8DWV - chains E and F of the 6 polymer chains in the assembly; structure by electron microscopy, 3.60 A resolution.

[Chain E (and F)]
Name: Speckle-type POZ protein
Source organism: Homo sapiens
Notes: chain F of this document is another copy of the same molecule, construct and numbering; everything in this record applies to it too
UniProtKB: O43791 (SPOP_HUMAN); residues 1-373 here = UniProt positions 1-373
Sequence (373 residues; each row starts with the number of its first residue):
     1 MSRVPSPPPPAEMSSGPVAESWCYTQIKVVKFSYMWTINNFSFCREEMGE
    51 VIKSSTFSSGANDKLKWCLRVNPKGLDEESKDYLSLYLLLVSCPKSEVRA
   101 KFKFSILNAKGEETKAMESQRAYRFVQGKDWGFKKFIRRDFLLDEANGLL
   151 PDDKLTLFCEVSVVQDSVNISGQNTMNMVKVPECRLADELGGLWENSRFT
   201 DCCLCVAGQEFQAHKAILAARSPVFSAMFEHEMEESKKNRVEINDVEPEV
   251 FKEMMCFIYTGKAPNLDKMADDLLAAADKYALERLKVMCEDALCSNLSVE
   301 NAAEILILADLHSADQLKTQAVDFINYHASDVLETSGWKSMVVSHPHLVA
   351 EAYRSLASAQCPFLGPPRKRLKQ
Disordered / not traced: 1-14, 364-373 (chain F: 1-17, 365-373)
Curated features (UniProtKB/Swiss-Prot):
  - region: Tyr-123 to Phe-133 (Important for binding substrate proteins), Leu-186 to Ile-217 (Important for homodimerization)
  - natural variant: Thr-25 (T25A: In NSDVS2), Tyr-83 (Y83C: In NSDVS2), Arg-121 (R121Q: In NSDVS1), Gly-132 (G132V: In NSDVS2), Arg-138 (R138C: In NSDVS2), Asp-144 (D144N: In NSDVS1)
  - mutagenesis: Tyr-87 (Y87A: Strongly reduced affinity for substrate proteins), Tyr-123 (Y123A: Strongly reduced affinity for substrate proteins), Asp-130 (D130A: Strongly reduced affinity for substrate proteins), Trp-131 (W131A: Strongly reduced affinity for substrate proteins), Phe-133 (F133A: Strongly reduced affinity for substrate proteins), Leu-186 (L186D: Strongly reduced homodimerization. Reduces the activity of the cullin-RING-based BCR (BTB-CUL3-RBX1) E3 ubiquitin-protein ligase complex), Leu-190 (L190D: Strongly reduced homodimerization. Reduces the activity of the cullin-RING-based BCR (BTB-CUL3-RBX1) E3 ubiquitin-protein ligase complex), Leu-193 (L193D: Strongly reduced homodimerization. Reduces the activity of the cullin-RING-based BCR (BTB-CUL3-RBX1) E3 ubiquitin-protein ligase complex), Ile-217 (I217K: Strongly reduced homodimerization. Reduces the activity of the cullin-RING-based BCR (BTB-CUL3-RBX1) E3 ubiquitin-protein ligase complex)
From the paper describing this entry:
  - self-association interface (contacts with another copy of this molecule): Trp-22, Tyr-24, Met-35, Ile-170, Ala-359, Pro-362, Phe-363
  - disease-associated variants - W22R, R45L, R45W, E47K, E78K, S80R, Y327C, Y327F (citing earlier work)
  - mutagenesis - E78K: increased catalytic activity on BRD3
  - mutagenesis - W131G: increased stability (proposed by the authors, not directly observed)
  - mutagenesis - E78K: increased stability
  - disease-associated variants - E78K: increased catalytic activity on BRD3
  - disease-associated variants - E78K: increased stability
  - disease-associated variants - W131G: decreased stability

[Chain E / chain F interface]
Pairs across the interface (95):
  Phe-32(E) / Glu-20(F)
  Ser-33(E) / Val-18(F)
  Ser-33(E) / Ala-19(F)  hydrogen bond (side chain-backbone)
  Ser-33(E) / Glu-20(F)  hydrogen bond (side chain-backbone)
  Tyr-34(E) / Ser-21(F)
  Tyr-34(E) / Cys-23(F)
  Met-35(E) / Ala-19(F)  hydrophobic
  Met-35(E) / Ser-21(F)
  Met-35(E) / Trp-22(F)
  Met-35(E) / Cys-23(F)
  Met-35(E) / Asn-174(F)
  Trp-36(E) / Cys-23(F)  hydrogen bond (side chain-backbone)
  Trp-36(E) / Thr-25(F)
  Thr-37(E) / Cys-23(F)
  Thr-37(E) / Tyr-24(F)
  Ile-38(E) / Tyr-24(F)
  Asn-39(E) / Tyr-24(F)
  Asn-39(E) / Gln-26(F)
  Asn-39(E) / Ile-27(F)  hydrogen bond (side chain-backbone)
  Asn-40(E) / Ile-27(F)
  Phe-43(E) / Val-29(F)  hydrophobic
  Phe-43(E) / Lys-31(F)
  Phe-43(E) / Ser-162(F)
  Cys-44(E) / Val-164(F)  hydrophobic
  Arg-45(E) / Ile-27(F)
  Glu-46(E) / Arg-99(F)
  Glu-46(E) / Asp-166(F)
  Glu-47(E) / Arg-121(F)
  Lys-53(E) / Asn-169(F)
  Ser-54(E) / Cys-23(F)  hydrogen bond
  Ser-55(E) / Cys-23(F)  hydrogen bond (backbone-side chain)
  Ser-55(E) / Asn-169(F)
  Ser-55(E) / Ile-170(F)
  Ser-58(E) / Glu-20(F)
  Ser-59(E) / Glu-20(F)
  Lys-154(E) / Tyr-24(F)
  Phe-158(E) / Val-18(F)
  Asn-177(E) / Asp-291(F)  hydrogen bond
  Asn-177(E) / Cys-294(F)  hydrogen bond
  Asn-177(E) / Ser-295(F)
  Met-178(E) / Gln-320(F)  hydrogen bond (backbone-side chain)
  Val-179(E) / Asp-291(F)
  Val-179(E) / Gln-316(F)
  Val-179(E) / Gln-320(F)
  Lys-180(E) / Val-287(F)
  Lys-180(E) / Gln-316(F)
  Val-181(E) / Val-287(F)  hydrophobic
  Val-181(E) / Met-288(F)  hydrophobic
  Val-181(E) / Asp-291(F)
  Pro-182(E) / Arg-284(F)
  Glu-183(E) / Arg-284(F)  hydrogen bond (backbone-side chain)
  Cys-184(E) / Arg-284(F)
  Leu-186(E) / Ala-187(F)  hydrophobic
  Leu-186(E) / Arg-221(F)
  Leu-186(E) / Tyr-259(F)
  Leu-186(E) / Thr-260(F)
  Glu-189(E) / Ala-220(F)
  Leu-190(E) / Ile-217(F)  hydrophobic
  Leu-193(E) / Ala-216(F)  hydrophobic
  Leu-193(E) / Ala-220(F)  hydrophobic
  Arg-198(E) / Lys-215(F)
  Arg-198(E) / Ala-219(F)
  Arg-198(E) / Glu-230(F)  salt bridge
  Phe-199(E) / Lys-215(F)
  His-214(E) / Ala-216(F)
  Lys-215(E) / Phe-199(F)
  Ala-216(E) / Leu-193(F)  hydrophobic
  Ala-216(E) / His-214(F)
  Ala-219(E) / Arg-198(F)
  Ala-219(E) / Phe-199(F)  hydrophobic
  Ala-220(E) / Glu-189(F)
  Arg-221(E) / Arg-185(F)
  Arg-221(E) / Leu-186(F)
  Arg-221(E) / Glu-189(F)  salt bridge
  Glu-230(E) / Phe-199(F)
  Tyr-259(E) / Leu-186(F)
  Thr-260(E) / Leu-186(F)
  Arg-284(E) / Pro-182(F)  hydrogen bond (side chain-backbone)
  Arg-284(E) / Glu-183(F)
  Arg-284(E) / Cys-184(F)
  Arg-284(E) / Arg-185(F)
  Val-287(E) / Lys-180(F)
  Val-287(E) / Val-181(F)  hydrophobic
  Val-287(E) / Pro-182(F)
  Asp-291(E) / Val-179(F)
  Asp-291(E) / Val-181(F)
  Cys-294(E) / Met-178(F)  hydrophobic
  Ser-295(E) / Met-178(F)
  Gln-316(E) / Val-179(F)
  Gln-316(E) / Lys-180(F)
  Gln-320(E) / Asn-177(F)  hydrogen bond (side chain-backbone)
  Gln-320(E) / Met-178(F)
  Gln-320(E) / Val-179(F)
  Pro-362(E) / Ile-170(F)  hydrophobic
  Phe-363(E) / Tyr-24(F)  hydrophobic
Interface residues without a listed pair, chain E (65 interface residues in all): Phe-57, Gly-60, Arg-185, Ala-187, Asp-201, Ser-226, Phe-229, Glu-234, Ile-258, Gly-261, Met-288, Glu-290
Interface residues without a listed pair, chain F (59 interface residues in all): Lys-101, Asp-201, Ser-226, Ile-258, Gly-261, Glu-283

[In short]
65 residues of chain E and 59 residues of chain F are in contact, with 12 hydrogen bonds and 2 salt bridges.
Polar pairs include Arg-198(E)/Glu-230(F), Arg-221(E)/Glu-189(F) and Ser-33(E)/Ala-19(F). From the paper:
W131G and E78K of chain E increase stability; a self-association interface involving Trp-22(E), Tyr-24(E) and
Met-35(E) among others.
Both chains are Speckle-type POZ protein (Homo sapiens). Entry 8DWV (Full-length wild type SPOP) was
determined by electron microscopy, deposited together with 8DWS, 8DWT and 8DWU.
